Entry 2Q59 (X-ray diffraction, 2.20 A resolution); this record covers chains A and B.

# Chain A
Name: Peroxisome Proliferator-Activated Receptor gamma
From: Homo sapiens
Notes: fragment: Ligand binding domain
UniProt: P37231 (PPARG_HUMAN); residues 205-477 here correspond to UniProt positions 233-505 (UniProt number = residue number + 28)
Sequence (274 residues; each row starts with the number of its first residue):
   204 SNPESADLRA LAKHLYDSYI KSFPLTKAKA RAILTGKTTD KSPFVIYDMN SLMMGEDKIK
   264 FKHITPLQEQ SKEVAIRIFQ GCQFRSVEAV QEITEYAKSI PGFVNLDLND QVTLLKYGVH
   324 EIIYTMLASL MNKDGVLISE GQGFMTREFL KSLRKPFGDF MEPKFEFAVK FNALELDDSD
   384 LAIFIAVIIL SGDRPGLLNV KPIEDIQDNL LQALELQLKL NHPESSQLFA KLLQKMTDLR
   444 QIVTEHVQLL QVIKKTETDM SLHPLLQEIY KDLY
Not modelled in the structure: 204-206, 261-274, 476-477
Modified residues: Cys285 (s,s-(2-hydroxyethyl)thiocysteine; CME)
Differences from the reference sequence: expression tag (204); modified residue (285)
Ligand contacts: 240 ((2S)-2-(2-{[1-(4-methoxybenzoyl)-2-methyl-5-(trifluoromethoxy)-1H-indol-3-yl]methyl}phenoxy)propanoic acid): Phe226, Ile281, Phe282, Cys285, Gln286, Arg288, Ser289, Ala292, Glu295, Ile296, His323, Ile325, Ile326, Tyr327, Met329, Leu330, Leu333, Val339, Leu340, Ile341, Met348, Leu353, Met364, Lys367, His449, Leu453, Leu469, Tyr473
UniProt features mapped onto this chain:
  - motif: Pro467 to Asp475 (9aaTAD)
  - binding site (rosiglitazone): Gln286 to Ser289, His323, His449, Tyr473
  - cross-link: Lys224 (Glycyl lysine isopeptide (Lys-Gly) (interchain with G-Cter in ubiquitin))

# Chain B
Name: Peroxisome Proliferator-Activated Receptor gamma
From: Homo sapiens
Notes: fragment: Ligand binding domain
UniProt: P37231 (PPARG_HUMAN); residues 205-477 here correspond to UniProt positions 233-505 (UniProt number = residue number + 28)
Sequence (274 residues; each row starts with the number of its first residue):
   204 SNPESADLRA LAKHLYDSYI KSFPLTKAKA RAILTGKTTD KSPFVIYDMN SLMMGEDKIK
   264 FKHITPLQEQ SKEVAIRIFQ GCQFRSVEAV QEITEYAKSI PGFVNLDLND QVTLLKYGVH
   324 EIIYTMLASL MNKDGVLISE GQGFMTREFL KSLRKPFGDF MEPKFEFAVK FNALELDDSD
   384 LAIFIAVIIL SGDRPGLLNV KPIEDIQDNL LQALELQLKL NHPESSQLFA KLLQKMTDLR
   444 QIVTEHVQLL QVIKKTETDM SLHPLLQEIY KDLY
Not modelled in the structure: 204-206, 268-274, 457-465, 476-477
Differences from the reference sequence: expression tag (204)
Ligand contacts: 240 ((2S)-2-(2-{[1-(4-methoxybenzoyl)-2-methyl-5-(trifluoromethoxy)-1H-indol-3-yl]methyl}phenoxy)propanoic acid): Phe226, Ile281, Phe282, Cys285, Gln286, Arg288, Ser289, Ala292, Glu295, Ile296, His323, Ile325, Ile326, Tyr327, Met329, Leu330, Leu333, Val339, Leu340, Ile341, Met348, Leu353, Phe363, Met364, Lys367, His449, Leu453
UniProt features mapped onto this chain:
  - motif: Pro467 to Asp475 (9aaTAD)
  - binding site (rosiglitazone): Gln286 to Ser289, His323, His449, Tyr473
  - cross-link: Lys224 (Glycyl lysine isopeptide (Lys-Gly) (interchain with G-Cter in ubiquitin))

# Chain A / chain B interface
Residue-residue contacts (32; chain A residue first):
  Glu207(A) with Ser429(B)
  Gln410(A) with Gln437(B), hydrogen bond
  Asp411(A) with Lys434(B), salt bridge
  Leu414(A) with Ala433(B), hydrophobic; Gln437(B)
  Gln415(A) with Ser429(B), hydrogen bond; Gln430(B)
  Glu418(A) with Glu418(B); Phe432(B); Ala433(B)
  Lys422(A) with Glu418(B), salt bridge
  Glu427(A) with Asp411(B)
  Ser429(A) with Leu414(B); Phe432(B); Leu436(B)
  Gln430(A) with Glu407(B), hydrogen bond (side chain-backbone); Gln410(B), hydrogen bond; Asp411(B); Leu414(B)
  Phe432(A) with Ala433(B), hydrophobic; Leu436(B), hydrophobic
  Ala433(A) with Met439(B), hydrophobic
  Lys434(A) with Glu407(B), salt bridge
  Leu436(A) with Leu436(B), hydrophobic; Gln437(B); Thr440(B)
  Gln437(A) with Asp396(B); Met439(B); Thr440(B); Arg443(B)
  Thr440(A) with Thr440(B), hydrogen bond (side chain-backbone)
  Arg443(A) with Gln444(B)

# In short
The chain A/chain B interface involves 17 residues from each chain, with 5 hydrogen bonds and 3 salt bridges.
Polar pairs include Asp411(A)-Lys434(B), Lys422(A)-Glu418(B) and Lys434(A)-Glu407(B). Ligands of chain A:
compound 240. Ligands of chain B: compound 240.
Chain A is Peroxisome Proliferator-Activated Receptor gamma and chain B is Peroxisome Proliferator-Activated
Receptor gamma, both from Homo sapiens; the structure, Crystal Structure of PPARgamma LBD bound to full
agonist MRL20, was determined by X-ray diffraction, deposited together with 2Q5P, 2Q5S, 2Q61, 2Q6R and 2Q6S.
